6CI7 - chain A; structure by X-ray diffraction, 2.30 A resolution.

[Chain A]
Molecule: YcaO
From: Methanopyrus kandleri (strain AV19 / DSM 6324 / JCM 9639 / NBRC 100938)
Reference sequence: Q8TZ25 (Q8TZ25_METKA); residues 3-378 here correspond to UniProt positions 2-377 (UniProt number = residue number - 1)
Amino-acid sequence (377 residues; each row starts with the number of its first residue):
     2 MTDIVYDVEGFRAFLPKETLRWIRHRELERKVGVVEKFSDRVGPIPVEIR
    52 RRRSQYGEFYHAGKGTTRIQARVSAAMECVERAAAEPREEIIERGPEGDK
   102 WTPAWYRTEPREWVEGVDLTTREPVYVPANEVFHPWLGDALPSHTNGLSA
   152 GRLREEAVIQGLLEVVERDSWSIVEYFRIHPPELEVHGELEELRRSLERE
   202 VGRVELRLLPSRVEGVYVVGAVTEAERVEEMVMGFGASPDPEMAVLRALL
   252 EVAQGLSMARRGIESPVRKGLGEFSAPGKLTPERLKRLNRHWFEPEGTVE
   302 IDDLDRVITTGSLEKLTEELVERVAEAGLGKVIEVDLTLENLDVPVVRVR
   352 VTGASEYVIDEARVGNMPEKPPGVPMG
Unresolved in the structure: 270-277, 375-378
Differences from the reference sequence: initiating methionine (2)
Modified / non-standard residues: Mse2, Mse377 (selenomethionine); Mse78, Mse232, Mse234, Mse244, Mse259, Mse368 (selenomethionine; parent Met)
Metal / ion sites: Mg2+: Glu165 (together with AMP-PCP)
Ligand contacts: AMP-PCP (ACP; phosphomethylphosphonic acid adenylate ester): Arg13, Thr20, Lys65, Gln71, Val74, Ser75, Mse78, Glu79, Glu82, Ser150, Ala151, Gly152, Arg153, Glu157, Gln161, Glu165, Arg169, Arg248, Glu252, Val268
What the authors report for this chain:
  - binding site for AMP-PCP: Arg13, Lys65, Gln71, Ser75, Glu82, Ala151, Arg169, Arg248
  - Mg2+ coordination: Glu165
  - Mg2+ coordination through a water molecule: Glu79, Gln161

[In short]
Ligands of chain A: AMP-PCP. From the paper: a binding site for AMP-PCP at Arg13, Lys65 and Gln71 among
others; water-mediated Mg2+ coordination by Glu79 and Gln161.
Chain A is YcaO (Methanopyrus kandleri (strain AV19 / DSM 6324 / JCM 9639 / NBRC 100938)); the structure, The
structure of YcaO from Methanopyrus kandleri bound with AMPPCP and Mg2+, was determined by X-ray diffraction
together with 6CIB from the same study.
